Entry 1GDT (X-ray diffraction, 3.00 A resolution); this record covers chains E and A of the 6 polymer chains in the assembly.

Chain E:
Molecule: Site I of res DNA
Sequence (21 nucleotides; numbered 2 to 22; the number before each row is that of its first residue):
     2 CAGTGTCCGA TAATTTATAA A

Chain A:
Name: Protein (gamma delta resolvase)
From: Escherichia coli
UniProt: P03012 (TNR1_ECOLI); residue numbers follow UniProt; this construct covers 1-183
Chain sequence (183 residues; row label = number of the first residue in the row):
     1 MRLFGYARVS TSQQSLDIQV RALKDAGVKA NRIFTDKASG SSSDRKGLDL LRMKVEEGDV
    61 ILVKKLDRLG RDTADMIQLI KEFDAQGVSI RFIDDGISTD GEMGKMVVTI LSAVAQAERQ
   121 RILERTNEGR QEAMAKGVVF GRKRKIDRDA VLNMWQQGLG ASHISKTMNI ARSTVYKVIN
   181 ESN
Curated features (UniProtKB/Swiss-Prot):
  - DNA-binding region: Ala-161 to Asn-180 (H-T-H motif)
  - active site: Ser-10 (O-(5'-phospho-DNA)-serine intermediate)

How chain E and chain A interact:
Contacting residue pairs (7; chain E residue first):
  DT19(E) with Ile-122(A), base contact
  DA20(E) with Arg-119(A), phosphate contact; Ile-122(A), sugar contact
  DA21(E) with Arg-119(A), salt bridge to the phosphate; Leu-123(A), phosphate contact; Arg-130(A), hydrogen bond to the base
  DA22(E) with Arg-130(A), hydrogen bond to the base
Also at the interface, not in a pair above, chain A (5 interface residues in all): Thr-126

In short:
The interface between chain E and chain A involves 4 residues on one side and 5 on the other, with 2 hydrogen
bonds and 1 salt bridge. Polar contacts include DA21(E)/Arg-130(A), DA22(E)/Arg-130(A) and DA21(E)/Arg-119(A).
Curated annotation (UniProt) lists active-site residue Ser-10(A) on chain A.
Here chain E is Site I of res DNA and chain A is Protein (gamma delta resolvase) (Escherichia coli). Entry
1GDT (Crystal structure of a site-specific recombinase, gamma-delta resolvase complexed with a 34 bp cleavage
site) was determined by X-ray diffraction.
